Entry 7TJU (electron microscopy, 3.30 A resolution); this record covers chains A and G of the 7 polymer chains in the assembly.

# Chain A
Name: ATP synthase subunit alpha
From: Saccharomyces cerevisiae
UniProtKB: P07251 (ATPA_YEAST); residues 1-510 here correspond to UniProt positions 36-545 (UniProt number = residue number + 35)
Chain sequence (510 residues; each row starts with the number of its first residue):
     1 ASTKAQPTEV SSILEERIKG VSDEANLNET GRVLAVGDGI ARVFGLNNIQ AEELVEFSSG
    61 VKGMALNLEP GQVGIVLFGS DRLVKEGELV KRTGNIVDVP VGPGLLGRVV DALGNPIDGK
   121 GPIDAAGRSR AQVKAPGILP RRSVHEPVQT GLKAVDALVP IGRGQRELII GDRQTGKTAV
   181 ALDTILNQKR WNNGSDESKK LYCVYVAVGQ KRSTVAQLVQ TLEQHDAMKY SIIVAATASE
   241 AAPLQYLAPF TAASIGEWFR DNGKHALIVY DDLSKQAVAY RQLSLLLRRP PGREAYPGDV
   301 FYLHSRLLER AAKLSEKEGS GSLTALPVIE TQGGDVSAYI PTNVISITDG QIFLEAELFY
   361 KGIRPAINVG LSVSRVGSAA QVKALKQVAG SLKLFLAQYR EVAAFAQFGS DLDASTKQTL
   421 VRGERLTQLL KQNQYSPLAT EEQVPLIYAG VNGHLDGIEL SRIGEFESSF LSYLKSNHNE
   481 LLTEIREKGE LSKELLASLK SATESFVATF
Unresolved in the structure: 1-25, 408-409, 510
Bound ions: Mg2+: T178 (together with ATP)
Ligand contacts: ATP (adenosine-5'-triphosphate): D172, R173, Q174, T175, G176, K177, T178, A179, F359, R364, P365, Q432, N433, Q434
Curated features (UniProtKB/Swiss-Prot):
  - binding site (ATP): G171 to T178
  - site: S372 (Required for activity)
  - modified residue (Phosphoserine): S22, S143

# Chain G
Name: ATP synthase subunit gamma
From: Saccharomyces cerevisiae
UniProtKB: P38077 (ATPG_YEAST); residues 1-278 here correspond to UniProt positions 34-311 (UniProt number = residue number + 33)
Chain sequence (278 residues; numbered 1 to 278; the number before each row is that of its first residue):
     1 ATLKEVEMRL KSIKNIEKIT KTMKIVASTR LSKAEKAKIS AKKMDEAEQL FYKNAETKNL
    61 DVEATETGAP KELIVAITSD KGLCGSIHSQ LAKAVRRHLN DQPNADIVTI GDKIKMQLLR
   121 THPNNIKLSI NGIGKDAPTF QESALIADKL LSVMKAGTYP KISIFYNDPV SSLSFEPSEK
   181 PIFNAKTIEQ SPSFGKFEID TDANVPRDLF EYTLANQMLT AMAQGYAAEI SARRNAMDNA
   241 SKNAGDMINR YSILYNRTRQ AVITNELVDI ITGASSLG
Unresolved in the structure: 57-70, 198-203, 277-278

# Interface between chain A and chain G
Residue-residue contacts (5):
  R288(A) - A274(G)  hydrogen bond (side chain-backbone)
  P291(A) - I270(G)  hydrophobic
  P291(A) - I271(G)
  G292(A) - L267(G)
  S410(A) - S28(G)
Interface residues without a listed pair, chain A (5 interface residues in all): E294
Interface residues without a listed pair, chain G (6 interface residues in all): I263

# In short
Chain A and chain G form an interface of 5 and 6 residues respectively, with 1 hydrogen bond. Its one
hydrogen-bonded contact is R288(A)-A274(G). Bound to chain A: ATP. Curated annotation (UniProt) lists 8
ATP-binding residues on chain A.
Here chain A is ATP synthase subunit alpha and chain G is ATP synthase subunit gamma, both from Saccharomyces
cerevisiae. Entry 7TJU (Yeast ATP synthase F1 region State 1-3binding beta_tight open without exogenous ATP)
was determined by electron microscopy (same publication as 7TJS, 7TJT, 7TJV, 7TJW, 7TJX, 7TJY and 30 further
entries).
